6L9J - chains A and C of the 3 polymer chains in the assembly; structure by X-ray diffraction, 2.64 A resolution.

Chain A:
Name: SWI/SNF chromatin-remodeling complex subunit SNF5
From: Saccharomyces cerevisiae (strain ATCC 204508 / S288c)
Reference sequence: P18480 (SNF5_YEAST); residues 454-680 here = UniProt positions 454-680
Chain sequence (227 residues; each row starts with the number of its first residue):
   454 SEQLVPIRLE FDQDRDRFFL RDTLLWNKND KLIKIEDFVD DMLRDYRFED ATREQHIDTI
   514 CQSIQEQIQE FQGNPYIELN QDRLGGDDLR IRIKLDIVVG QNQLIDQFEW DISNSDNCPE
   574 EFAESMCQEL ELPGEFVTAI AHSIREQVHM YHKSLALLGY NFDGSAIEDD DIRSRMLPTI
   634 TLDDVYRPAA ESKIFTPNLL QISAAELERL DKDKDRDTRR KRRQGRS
Unresolved in the structure: 500-504, 668-680

Chain C:
Name: SWI/SNF complex subunit SWI3
From: Saccharomyces cerevisiae (strain ATCC 204508 / S288c)
Reference sequence: P32591 (SWI3_YEAST); residue numbers follow UniProt; this construct covers 212-398
Chain sequence (187 residues; row label = number of the first residue in the row):
   212 DNSIFGDTKS ESKQLGNTSS VANTPSEIPD AHKAEQEDII EKTESVDKKV DSGEERNEQE
   272 REIMNDHSKS ANPKKTTITR VEPETFEIPQ AHEIVIPSYS KWFNLEKIHS IEVQSLPEFF
   332 TNRIPSKTPE VYMRYRNFMV NSYRLNPNEY FSVTTARRNV SGDAAALFRL HKFLTKWGLI
   392 NYQVDSK
Unresolved in the structure: 212-299, 397-398
Curated features (UniProtKB/Swiss-Prot):
  - modified residue: T235 (Phosphothreonine)
  - mutagenesis: D374 (D374A: Loss of DNA-binding), K383 (K383D: Loss of DNA-binding; when associated with D-387), K387 (K387D: Loss of DNA-binding; when associated with D-383), N392 (N392A: Loss of DNA-binding)

How chain A and chain C interact:
Pairs across the interface (61; chain A residue first):
  R536(A) - R334(C)
  L537(A) - P328(C)  hydrophobic
  L537(A) - R334(C)  hydrogen bond (backbone-side chain)
  G538(A) - E329(C)
  G538(A) - I335(C)
  G538(A) - K338(C)  hydrogen bond (backbone-side chain)
  G539(A) - R334(C)  hydrogen bond (backbone-side chain)
  G539(A) - I335(C)
  D540(A) - R334(C)  salt bridge
  D541(A) - I335(C)
  D541(A) - S337(C)  hydrogen bond
  R543(A) - D374(C)
  D559(A) - R368(C)  salt bridge
  Q560(A) - R368(C)  hydrogen bond (backbone-side chain)
  F561(A) - R368(C)
  E562(A) - S372(C)  hydrogen bond
  E562(A) - G373(C)  hydrogen bond (side chain-backbone)
  E562(A) - D374(C)
  E562(A) - A375(C)  hydrogen bond (backbone-backbone)
  W563(A) - D374(C)
  D564(A) - D374(C)  hydrogen bond (backbone-side chain)
  N567(A) - K338(C)
  N567(A) - R380(C)
  D569(A) - R380(C)
  N570(A) - D374(C)  hydrogen bond
  N570(A) - A376(C)
  N570(A) - R380(C)  hydrogen bond
  E574(A) - F379(C)
  F575(A) - A375(C)  hydrophobic
  S578(A) - F379(C)
  E582(A) - Y361(C)  hydrogen bond
  E582(A) - S363(C)
  E582(A) - V364(C)  hydrogen bond (side chain-backbone)
  E582(A) - T365(C)  hydrogen bond
  T632(A) - S337(C)  hydrogen bond
  I633(A) - S337(C)  hydrogen bond (backbone-side chain)
  I633(A) - Y346(C)
  I633(A) - S372(C)
  I633(A) - G373(C)
  L635(A) - E341(C)
  L635(A) - V342(C)
  L635(A) - R345(C)  hydrogen bond (backbone-side chain)
  D637(A) - S372(C)
  V638(A) - V342(C)  hydrophobic
  V638(A) - R345(C)
  V638(A) - Y346(C)  hydrophobic
  V638(A) - N370(C)
  V638(A) - V371(C)
  V638(A) - S372(C)  hydrogen bond (backbone-backbone)
  Y639(A) - R345(C)
  Y639(A) - N370(C)
  R640(A) - R368(C)  hydrogen bond (side chain-backbone)
  R640(A) - R369(C)
  R640(A) - N370(C)  hydrogen bond (backbone-backbone)
  R640(A) - V371(C)  hydrogen bond (side chain-backbone)
  R640(A) - S372(C)
  S645(A) - R369(C)
  F648(A) - R368(C)
  F648(A) - R369(C)
  T649(A) - R369(C)  hydrogen bond
  P650(A) - T365(C)
Other interface residues (no listed pair), chain A (33 interface residues in all): M579, L583
Other interface residues (no listed pair), chain C (29 interface residues in all): T332, P336, F349, A377

In short:
The interface between chain A and chain C involves 33 residues on one side and 29 on the other; the contacts
include 22 hydrogen bonds and 2 salt bridges. Polar contacts include D540(A)-R334(C), D559(A)-R368(C) and
L537(A)-R334(C). From UniProt: 4 mutagenesis sites on chain C.
Chain A is SWI/SNF chromatin-remodeling complex subunit SNF5 and chain C is SWI/SNF complex subunit SWI3, both
from Saccharomyces cerevisiae (strain ATCC 204508 / S288c); the structure, Structure of yeast Snf5 and Swi3
subcomplex, was determined by X-ray diffraction.
